Entry 7A5O (electron microscopy, 2.95 A resolution); this record covers chains A and B of the 10 polymer chains in the assembly.

== Chain A (and B) ==
Name: Mucin-2
From: Homo sapiens
Notes: chain B of this document is another copy of the same molecule, construct and numbering; everything in this record applies to it too
UniProt: Q02817 (MUC2_HUMAN); numbering as in UniProt (aligned over 21-1397)
Chain sequence (1383 residues; row label = number of the first residue in the row):
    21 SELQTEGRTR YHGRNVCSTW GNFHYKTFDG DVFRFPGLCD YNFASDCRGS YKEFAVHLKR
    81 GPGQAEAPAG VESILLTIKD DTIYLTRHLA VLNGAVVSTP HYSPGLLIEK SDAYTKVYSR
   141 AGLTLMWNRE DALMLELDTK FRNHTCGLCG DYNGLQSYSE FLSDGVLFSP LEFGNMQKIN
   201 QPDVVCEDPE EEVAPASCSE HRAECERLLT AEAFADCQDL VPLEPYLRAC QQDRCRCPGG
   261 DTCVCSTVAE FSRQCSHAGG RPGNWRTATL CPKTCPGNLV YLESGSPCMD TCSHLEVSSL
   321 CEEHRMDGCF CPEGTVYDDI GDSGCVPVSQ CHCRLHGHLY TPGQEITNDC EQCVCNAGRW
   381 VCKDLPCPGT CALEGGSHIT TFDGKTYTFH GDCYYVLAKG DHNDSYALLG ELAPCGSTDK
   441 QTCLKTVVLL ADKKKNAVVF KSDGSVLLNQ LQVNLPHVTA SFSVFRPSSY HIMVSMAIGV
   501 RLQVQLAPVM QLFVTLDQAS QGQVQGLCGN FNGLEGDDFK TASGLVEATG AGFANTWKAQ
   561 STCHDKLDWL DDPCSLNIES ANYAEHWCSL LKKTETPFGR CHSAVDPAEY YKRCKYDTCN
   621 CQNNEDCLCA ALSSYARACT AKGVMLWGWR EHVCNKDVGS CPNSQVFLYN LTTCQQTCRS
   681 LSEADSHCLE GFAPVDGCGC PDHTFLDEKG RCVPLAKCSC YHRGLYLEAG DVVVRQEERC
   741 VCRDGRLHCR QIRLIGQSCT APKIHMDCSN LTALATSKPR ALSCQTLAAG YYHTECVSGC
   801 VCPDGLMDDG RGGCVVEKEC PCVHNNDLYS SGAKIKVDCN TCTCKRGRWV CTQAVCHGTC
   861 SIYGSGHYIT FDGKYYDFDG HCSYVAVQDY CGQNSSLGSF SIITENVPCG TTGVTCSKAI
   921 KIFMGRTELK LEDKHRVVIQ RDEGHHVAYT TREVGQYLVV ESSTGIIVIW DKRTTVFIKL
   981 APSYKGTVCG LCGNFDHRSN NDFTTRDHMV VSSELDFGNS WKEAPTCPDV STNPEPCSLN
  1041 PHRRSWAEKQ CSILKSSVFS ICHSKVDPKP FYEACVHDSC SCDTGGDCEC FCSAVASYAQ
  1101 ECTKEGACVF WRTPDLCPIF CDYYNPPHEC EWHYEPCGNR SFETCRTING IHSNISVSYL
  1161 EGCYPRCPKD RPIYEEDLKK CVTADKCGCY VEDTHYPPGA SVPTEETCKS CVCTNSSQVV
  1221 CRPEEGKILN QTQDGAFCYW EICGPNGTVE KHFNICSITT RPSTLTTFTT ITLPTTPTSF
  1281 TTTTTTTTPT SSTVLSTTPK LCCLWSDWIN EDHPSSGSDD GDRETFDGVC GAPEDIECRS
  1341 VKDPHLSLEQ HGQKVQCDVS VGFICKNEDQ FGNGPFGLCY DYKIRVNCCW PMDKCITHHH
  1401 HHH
Unresolved in the structure: 21-34, 722-723, 734-738, 750-779, 794-800, 893-896, 1198-1301, 1392-1403 (chain B: 21-34, 722-723, 734-738, 750-1403)
Differences from the reference sequence: conflict Thr1325 (Pro in Q02817); expression tag (1398-1403)
UniProt features mapped onto this chain:
  - binding site (Ca(2+)): Asp49, Asp171, Asn173, Leu175, Glu180, Asp403, Asn530, Asn532, Leu534, Asp537, Asp538, Asp872, Asn994, Asp996, Arg998, Asn1001, Asp1002, Asn1310, Asp1312, His1313 and 7 more in UniProt
  - binding site (Cu(+)): Met146, Met154, Met326
  - binding site (Cu(2+)): Glu156, His277, His324
  - modified residue: Ser21 (Phosphoserine)
  - glycosylation: Asn163 (N-linked (GlcNAc...) asparagine), Asn423 (N-linked (GlcNAc...) asparagine), Asn670 (N-linked (GlcNAc...) asparagine), Asn770 (N-linked (GlcNAc...) asparagine), Asn894 (N-linked (GlcNAc...) asparagine), Asn1139 (N-linked (GlcNAc...) asparagine), Asn1154 (N-linked (GlcNAc...) asparagine), Asn1215 (N-linked (GlcNAc...) asparagine), Asn1230 (N-linked (GlcNAc...) asparagine), Asn1246 (N-linked (GlcNAc...) asparagine), Thr1266 (O-linked (GalNAc) threonine), Thr1267 (O-linked (GalNAc) threonine), Thr1269 (O-linked (GalNAc) threonine), Thr1270 (O-linked (GalNAc) threonine), Thr1272 (O-linked (GalNAc) threonine), Thr1275 (O-linked (GalNAc) threonine), Thr1276 (O-linked (GalNAc) threonine), Thr1281 (O-linked (GalNAc) threonine), Thr1282 (O-linked (GalNAc) threonine), Thr1287 (O-linked (GalNAc) threonine) and 5 more in UniProt
  - mutagenesis: His32 (H32A: Decreased binding to Cu(2+)), Met146 (M146L: Decreased binding to Cu(1+) without affecting binding to Cu(2+). Abolished binding to Cu(1+); when associated with L-154 and V-326), Met154 (M154L: Decreased binding to Cu(1+) without affecting binding to Cu(2+). Abolished binding to Cu(1+); when associated with L-146 and V-326), His277 (H277A: Decreased binding to Cu(2+)), Glu322 (E322A: Decreased binding to Cu(2+)), Met326 (M326V: Decreased binding to Cu(1+) without affecting binding to Cu(2+). Abolished binding to Cu(1+); when associated with L-146 and L-154), Cys1088 (C1088A: Does not abolish homodimerization. Does not abolish ability to form filaments; when associated with A-1130), Cys1130 (C1130A: Impaired formation of intermolecular disulfide bonds; inducing a mixture of monomers and homodimers. Does not abolish ability to form filaments; when associated with A-1088)
Cystine bridges: Cys37-Cys169, Cys59-Cys206, Cys67-Cys166, Cys218-Cys255, Cys225-Cys250, Cys237-Cys275, Cys257-Cys263, Cys265-Cys291, Cys295-Cys329, Cys308-Cys321, Cys312-Cys351, Cys331-Cys345, Cys353-Cys375, Cys370-Cys387, Cys373-Cys382, Cys391-Cys528, Cys413-Cys563, Cys435-Cys443, Cys574-Cys619, Cys588-Cys614, Cys601-Cys639, Cys621-Cys627, Cys629-Cys654, Cys661-Cys698, Cys674-Cys688, Cys678-Cys718, Cys700-Cys712, Cys720-Cys742, Cys740-Cys749, Cys784-Cys820, Cys802-Cys814, Cys822-Cys844, Cys839-Cys856, Cys842-Cys851, Cys860-Cys992, Cys882-Cys1027, Cys891-Cys989, Cys909-Cys916, Cys1037-Cys1080, Cys1051-Cys1075, Cys1062-Cys1102, Cys1082-Cys1090, Cys1092-Cys1117, Cys1108-Cys1137, Cys1121-Cys1163, Cys1145-Cys1187, Cys1167-Cys1181, Cys1303-Cys1389, Cys1330-Cys1388, Cys1338-Cys1357, Cys1365-Cys1379
Covalently attached groups: N-acetylglucosamine (NAG) linked to Asn163, Asn670, Asn1154
Metal / ion sites: Ca2+ site 1: Asp171, Asn173, Leu175, Glu180; Ca2+ site 2: Asn530, Asn532, Leu534, Asp537, Asp538; Ca2+ site 3: Asp872, Asn994, Asp996, Arg998, Asn1001, Asp1002; Ca2+ site 4: Asn1310, Asp1312, Asp1322, Asp1381, Tyr1382; Ca2+ site 5: Asp1312, His1313, Ser1316, Asp1319, Gly1321
From the paper describing this entry:
  - mutagenesis - C1088A, C1088A/C1130A, C1130A: unchanged expression

== Interface between chain A and chain B ==
Contacting residue pairs (10; chain A residue first):
  Leu95(A) with Ile578(B), hydrophobic
  Ile199(A) with Glu579(B)
  Pro202(A) with Glu579(B); Tyr583(B); Asn624(B)
  Ile578(A) with Leu95(B), hydrophobic
  Glu579(A) with Ile199(B); Pro202(B)
  Tyr583(A) with Pro202(B)
  Asn624(A) with Pro202(B)
Other interface residues (no listed pair), chain A (10 interface residues in all): Thr102, Asn200, Ser580
Other interface residues (no listed pair), chain B (10 interface residues in all): Thr102, Asn200, Ser580

== In short ==
Chain A and chain B each contribute 10 residues to their interface. N-acetylglucosamine is covalently linked
to Asn163(A), Asn670(A) and Asn1154(A). From UniProt: 27 Ca2+-binding residues, 3 Cu+-binding residues, 3
Cu2+-binding residues and 8 mutagenesis sites on chain A. The paper reports that C1088A, C1088A/C1130A and
C1130A of chain A leave expression unchanged.
Both chains are Mucin-2 (Homo sapiens). Entry 7A5O (Human MUC2 AAs 21-1397) was determined by electron
microscopy (same publication as 6TM2 and 6TM6).
